9G06 - chains K and B of the 24 polymer chains in the assembly; structure by electron microscopy, 2.85 A resolution.

# Chain K
Protein: Small ribosomal subunit protein uS11
Organism: Escherichia coli
UniProtKB: P0A7R9 (RS11_ECOLI); residue numbers follow UniProt; this construct covers 1-129
Sequence (159 residues; numbered 1 to 159; the number before each row is that of its first residue):
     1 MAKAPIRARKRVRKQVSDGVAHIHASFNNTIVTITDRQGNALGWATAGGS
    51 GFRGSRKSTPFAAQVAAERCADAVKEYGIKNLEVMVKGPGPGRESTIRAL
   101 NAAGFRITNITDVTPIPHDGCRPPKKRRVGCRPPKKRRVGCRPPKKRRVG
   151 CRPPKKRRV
Not modelled in the structure: 1-12, 130-159
Differences from the reference sequence: conflict Asp119 (Asn in P0A7R9); expression tag (130-159)
Modified positions: Asp119 (beta-L-aspartic acid; IAS)
Small-molecule neighbours: A1IC4 ((2S,3S)-2-[[(2S)-2-[[(2S,4S)-5-aminocarbonyloxy-4-oxidanyl-2-[[(2S,3R)-3-oxidanylpiperidin-2-yl]carbonylamino]pentanoyl]amino]-3-(1H-imidazol-4-yl)propanoyl]amino]-3-(2-chloranyl-1H-imidazol-4-yl)-3-oxidanyl-propanoic acid): Arg127, Arg128, Val129

# Chain B
Molecule: 16S ribosomal RNA
Organism: Escherichia coli
Sequence (1545 nucleotides; numbered 1 to 1542 plus 3 insertion-coded residues; the number before each row is that of its first residue; a row labelled like 1082A-1082C holds insertion residues (1082A, then the next letters in order)):
     1 AAAUUGAAGAGUUUGAUCAUGGCUCAGAUUGAACGCUGGCGGCAGGCCUA
    51 ACACAUGCAAGUCGAACGGUAACAGGAAGAAGCUUGCUUCUUUGCUGACG
   101 AGUGGCGGACGGGUGAGUAAUGUCUGGGAAACUGCCUGAUGGAGGGGGAU
   151 AACUACUGGAAACGGUAGCUAAUACCGCAUAACGUCGCAAGACCAAAGAG
   201 GGGGACCUUCGGGCCUCUUGCCAUCGGAUGUGCCCAGAUGGGAUUAGCUA
   251 GUAGGUGGGGUAACGGCUCACCUAGGCGACGAUCCCUAGCUGGUCUGAGA
   301 GGAUGACCAGCCACACUGGAACUGAGACACGGUCCAGACUCCUACGGGAG
   351 GCAGCAGUGGGGAAUAUUGCACAAUGGGCGCAAGCCUGAUGCAGCCAUGC
   401 CGCGUGUAUGAAGAAGCCCUUCGGGUUGUAAAGUACUUUCAGCGGGGAGG
   451 AAGGGAGUAAAGUUAAUACCUUUGCUCAUUGACGUUACCCGCAGAAGAAG
   501 CACCGGCUAACUCCGUGCCAGCAGCCXCGGUAAUACGGAGGGUGCAAGCG
   551 UUAAUCGGAAUUACUGGGCGUAAAGCGCACGCAGGCGGUUUGUUAAGUCA
   601 GAUGUGAAAUCCCCGGGCUCAACCUGGGAACUGCAUCUGAUACUGGCAAG
   651 CUUGAGUCUCGUAGAGGGGGGUAGAAUUCCAGGUGUAGCGGUGAAAUGCG
   701 UAGAGAUCUGGAGGAAUACCGGUGGCGAAGGCGGCCCCCUGGACGAAGAC
   751 UGACGCUCAGGUGCGAAAGCGUGGGGAGCAAACAGGAUUAGAUACCCUGG
   801 UAGUCCACGCCGUAAACGAUGUCGACUUGGAGGUUGUGCCCUUGAGGCGU
   851 GGCUUCCGGAGCUAACGCGUUAAGUCGACCGCCUGGGGAGUACGGCCGCA
   901 AGGUUAAAACUCAAAUGAAUUGACGGGGGCCCGCACAAGCGGUGGAGCAU
   951 GUGGUUUAAUUCGAUGXAACGCGAAGAACCUUACCUGGUCUUGACAUCCA
  1001 CGGAAGUUUUCAGAGAUGAGAAUGUGCCUUCGGGAACCGUGAGACAGGUG
  1051 CUGCAUGGCUGUCGUCAGCUCGUGUUGUGAAA
1082A-1082C AAC
  1083 UGUUGGGUUAAGUCCCGCAACGAGCGCAACCCUUAUCCUUUGUUGCCAGC
  1133 GGUCCGGCCGGGAACUCAAAGGAGACUGCCAGUGAUAAACUGGAGGAAGG
  1183 UGGGGAUGACGUCAAGUCAUCAUGGCCCUUACGACCAGGGCUACACACGU
  1233 GCUACAAUGGCGCAUACAAAGAGAAGCGACCUCGCGAGAGCAAGCGGACC
  1283 UCAUAAAGUGCGUCGUAGUCCGGAUUGGAGUCUGCAACUCGACUCCAUGA
  1333 AGUCGGAAUCGCUAGUAAUCGUGGAUCAGAAUGCCACGGUGAAUACGUUC
  1383 CCGGGCCUUGUACACACCGCCCGUXACACCAUGGGAGUGGGUUGCAAAAG
  1433 AAGUAGGUAGCUUAACCUUCGGGAGGGCGCUUACCACUUUGUGAUUCAUG
  1483 ACUGGGGUGAAGUCGUAACAAGGUAACCGUAGGGGAACCUGCGGUUGGAU
  1533 CACCUCCUUA
Not modelled in the structure: 79-92, 205-213, 841-845, 1082A-1082C, 1168, 1534-1542
Modified positions: PSU (pseudouridine-5'-monophosphate) at position 516, G7M (N7-methyl-guanosine-5'-monophosphate) at position 527, 2MG (2N-methylguanosine-5'-monophosphate) at position 966, 5MC (5-methylcytidine-5'-monophosphate) at position 967, 2MG (2N-methylguanosine-5'-monophosphate) at position 1207, 4OC (4n,o2'-methylcytidine-5'-monophosphate) at position 1402, 5MC (5-methylcytidine-5'-monophosphate) at position 1407, UR3 (3-methyluridine-5'-monophoshate) at position 1498, 2MG (2N-methylguanosine-5'-monophosphate) at position 1516, MA6 (6N-dimethyladenosine-5'-monophoshate) at position 1518, MA6 (6N-dimethyladenosine-5'-monophoshate) at position 1519
Bound ions: K+ site 1: U5 (shared with 5 residues of chain D); K+ site 2: G11, U12, G21, G22; Mg2+ site 1 near G21 (its only coordinating residue here); Mg2+ site 2: C48, G115; Mg2+ site 3: A59, C386, U387; K+ site 3: G61, U62, G104, G105; Mg2+ site 4 near G100 (its only coordinating residue here); K+ site 4: G107, G324, G326; K+ site 5: G107, G108, G326; Mg2+ site 5: A109, G331; K+ site 6: C110, G111; Mg2+ site 6 near G111 (its only coordinating residue here); 18 more K+ sites not listed; 36 more Mg2+ sites not listed
Small-molecule neighbours: A1IC4 ((2S,3S)-2-[[(2S)-2-[[(2S,4S)-5-aminocarbonyloxy-4-oxidanyl-2-[[(2S,3R)-3-oxidanylpiperidin-2-yl]carbonylamino]pentanoyl]amino]-3-(1H-imidazol-4-yl)propanoyl]amino]-3-(2-chloranyl-1H-imidazol-4-yl)-3-oxidanyl-propanoic acid): G693, U788, U789, G791, A792, A794, C795, C796, U1506

# How chain K and chain B interact
Contacting residue pairs - 87 pairs, chain K then chain B:
  His22(K) - U707(B)  hydrogen bond to the phosphate
  His22(K) - C708(B)  phosphate contact
  His24(K) - A706(B)  phosphate contact
  His24(K) - U707(B)  salt bridge to the phosphate
  Ser26(K) - G690(B)  phosphate contact
  Asn28(K) - G691(B)  hydrogen bond to the phosphate
  Asn28(K) - U692(B)  hydrogen bond to the phosphate
  Asn29(K) - C689(B)  hydrogen bond to the phosphate
  Asn29(K) - G690(B)  hydrogen bond to the phosphate
  Ile31(K) - G705(B)  base contact
  Ile31(K) - A706(B)  sugar contact
  Thr33(K) - A706(B)  hydrogen bond to the sugar
  Thr35(K) - U707(B)  sugar contact
  Gln38(K) - C708(B)  hydrogen bond to the sugar
  Gly39(K) - G683(B)  hydrogen bond to the base
  Gly39(K) - U707(B)  hydrogen bond to the sugar
  Gly39(K) - C708(B)  sugar contact
  Asn40(K) - G683(B)  base contact
  Asn40(K) - U684(B)  sugar contact
  Ala41(K) - U684(B)  hydrogen bond to the sugar
  Ala41(K) - G685(B)  sugar contact
  Ala41(K) - A706(B)  base contact
  Trp44(K) - G685(B)  sugar contact
  Trp44(K) - U686(B)  hydrogen bond to the sugar
  Trp44(K) - A687(B)  sugar contact
  Trp44(K) - G688(B)  sugar contact
  Trp44(K) - A704(B)  base contact
  Trp44(K) - G705(B)  base contact
  Thr46(K) - G688(B)  hydrogen bond to the phosphate
  Thr46(K) - C689(B)  hydrogen bond to the phosphate
  Thr46(K) - G705(B)  base contact
  Gly48(K) - C689(B)  hydrogen bond to the phosphate
  Gly49(K) - G688(B)  phosphate contact
  Gly49(K) - C689(B)  phosphate contact
  Gly54(K) - G691(B)  base contact
  Gly54(K) - U692(B)  base contact
  Gly54(K) - A695(B)  phosphate contact
  Ser55(K) - U692(B)  hydrogen bond to the base
  Ser55(K) - A694(B)  hydrogen bond to the phosphate
  Lys57(K) - G690(B)  base contact
  Lys57(K) - G691(B)  hydrogen bond to the base
  Lys87(K) - U707(B)  salt bridge to the phosphate
  Pro115(K) - A676(B)  phosphate contact
  Pro115(K) - U677(B)  phosphate contact
  Ile116(K) - A675(B)  hydrogen bond to the sugar
  Ile116(K) - A676(B)  sugar contact
  Pro117(K) - A675(B)  base contact
  Pro117(K) - A676(B)  sugar contact
  Pro117(K) - A718(B)  sugar contact
  His118(K) - G674(B)  hydrogen bond to the base
  His118(K) - A675(B)  hydrogen bond to the base
  His118(K) - A716(B)  base contact
  His118(K) - U717(B)  sugar contact
  His118(K) - A718(B)  stacking on the base
  Asp119(K) - A716(B)  base contact
  Asp119(K) - U717(B)  sugar contact
  Asp119(K) - A718(B)  hydrogen bond to the sugar
  Gly120(K) - A675(B)  base contact
  Gly120(K) - A716(B)  hydrogen bond to the base
  Cys121(K) - A676(B)  base contact
  Cys121(K) - U677(B)  hydrogen bond to the base
  Cys121(K) - G714(B)  hydrogen bond to the base
  Cys121(K) - A777(B)  base contact
  Cys121(K) - G778(B)  sugar contact
  Arg122(K) - G778(B)  hydrogen bond to the sugar
  Arg122(K) - C779(B)  hydrogen bond to the sugar
  Arg122(K) - C1524(B)  salt bridge to the phosphate
  Arg122(K) - G1525(B)  salt bridge to the phosphate
  Pro123(K) - C779(B)  sugar contact
  Pro124(K) - C779(B)  phosphate contact
  Pro124(K) - A780(B)  phosphate contact
  Lys125(K) - C779(B)  phosphate contact
  Lys125(K) - A780(B)  hydrogen bond to the phosphate
  Lys125(K) - A781(B)  salt bridge to the phosphate
  Lys125(K) - U1522(B)  hydrogen bond to the phosphate
  Lys125(K) - G1523(B)  salt bridge to the phosphate
  Lys126(K) - C796(B)  phosphate contact
  Arg127(K) - U692(B)  salt bridge to the phosphate
  Arg127(K) - G693(B)  salt bridge to the phosphate
  Arg127(K) - C796(B)  hydrogen bond to the sugar
  Arg127(K) - C797(B)  salt bridge to the phosphate
  Arg128(K) - C795(B)  hydrogen bond to the sugar
  Arg128(K) - C796(B)  salt bridge to the phosphate
  Arg128(K) - U1506(B)  base contact
  Arg128(K) - U1522(B)  salt bridge to the phosphate
  Arg128(K) - G1523(B)  salt bridge to the phosphate
  Val129(K) - C796(B)  sugar contact
Other interface residues (no listed pair), chain K (36 interface residues in all): Leu42
Other interface residues (no listed pair), chain B (40 interface residues in all): A715

# Overview
Chain K and chain B form an interface of 36 and 40 residues respectively; the contacts include 30 hydrogen
bonds, 12 salt bridges and 1 aromatic stacking contact. Polar pairs include Gly39(K)-G683(B), Ser55(K)-U692(B)
and Lys57(K)-G691(B). Compound A1IC4 is bound between chain K and chain B.
Chain K is Small ribosomal subunit protein uS11 and chain B is 16S ribosomal RNA, both from Escherichia coli;
the structure, Structure of 30S-IF1-IF3-mRNA-fMet-tRNA-GE81112A complex, was determined by electron microscopy
together with 9FCO, 9FDA and 9FIB from the same study.
